7PRG - chains C and D of the 4 polymer chains in the assembly; structure by X-ray diffraction, 1.85 A resolution.

== Chain C (and D) ==
Name: Fucose-binding lectin
Source organism: Pseudomonas aeruginosa
Notes: chain D of this document is another copy of the same molecule, construct and numbering; everything in this record applies to it too
Reference sequence: A0A069Q9V4 (A0A069Q9V4_PSEAI); residues 0-114 here correspond to UniProt positions 1-115 (UniProt number = residue number + 1)
Chain sequence (115 residues; numbered 0 to 114; the number before each row is that of its first residue; numbering starts at 0):
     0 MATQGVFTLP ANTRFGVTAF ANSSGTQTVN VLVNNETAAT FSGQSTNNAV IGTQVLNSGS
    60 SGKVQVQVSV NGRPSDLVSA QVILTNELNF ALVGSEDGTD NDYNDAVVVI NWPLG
Not modelled in the structure: 0
Metal / ion sites: Ca2+ site 1: N21, D101, N103, D104 (together with alpha-L-fucopyranose) (shared with G114(D) of chain D); Ca2+ site 2: E95, D99, D101, D104 (together with alpha-L-fucopyranose); Ca2+ site 3: G114 (together with alpha-L-fucopyranose) (shared with N21(D), D101(D), N103(D), D104(D) of chain D)
Small-molecule neighbours: alpha-L-fucopyranose (FUC): N21, S22, S23, G24, T45, E95, D96, G97, T98, D99, D101, N103, D104
What the authors report for this chain:
  - self-association interface (contacts with another copy of this molecule); pairs are residue here / residue on that copy: D75-A1 (hydrogen bond), V77-A1 (hydrophobic contact), T84-A1 (hydrophobic contact), D101-L113 (water-mediated contact)
  - binding site for alpha-L-fucopyranose: S23, T45, D96, T98, D99, G114

== Chain C / chain D interface ==
Contacting residue pairs (53; chain C residue first):
  R13(C) with T45(D), hydrogen bond (side chain-backbone); N46(D), hydrogen bond
  G15(C) with N47(D)
  T17(C) with F19(D)
  F19(C) with T17(D)
  N21(C) with L113(D); G114(D), hydrogen bond (side chain-backbone)
  T45(C) with R13(D), hydrogen bond (backbone-side chain); G114(D)
  N46(C) with R13(D), hydrogen bond; V54(D)
  N47(C) with G15(D); N110(D), hydrogen bond; L113(D)
  V49(C) with T52(D)
  V54(C) with N46(D)
  V77(C) with L83(D)
  A79(C) with L83(D), hydrophobic
  V81(C) with V81(D), hydrophobic; L91(D), hydrophobic
  L83(C) with V77(D), hydrophobic; S78(D); A79(D), hydrophobic
  T84(C) with Y102(D)
  E86(C) with N100(D); D101(D)
  L87(C) with G93(D); D101(D); Y102(D)
  F89(C) with L91(D), hydrophobic; V106(D), hydrophobic
  L91(C) with V81(D), hydrophobic; F89(D), hydrophobic
  G93(C) with L87(D)
  N100(C) with E86(D)
  D101(C) with E86(D); G114(D)
  Y102(C) with T84(D); L87(D)
  N103(C) with L87(D); P112(D), hydrogen bond (side chain-backbone); L113(D); G114(D), hydrogen bond (side chain-backbone)
  V106(C) with F89(D), hydrophobic
  N110(C) with N47(D), hydrogen bond
  P112(C) with N103(D), hydrogen bond (backbone-side chain)
  L113(C) with N21(D); N47(D); N103(D)
  G114(C) with N21(D), hydrogen bond (backbone-side chain); T45(D); D101(D); N103(D), hydrogen bond (backbone-side chain)
Also at the interface, not in a pair above, chain C (34 interface residues in all): S22, T52, S78, V92, V108
Also at the interface, not in a pair above, chain D (34 interface residues in all): S22, V49, V92, V108

== Overview ==
Chain C and chain D each contribute 34 residues to their interface; the contacts include 12 hydrogen bonds.
Polar pairs include R13(C)-T45(D), R13(C)-N46(D) and N21(C)-G114(D). Chain C binds alpha-L-fucopyranose. The
paper reports a binding site for alpha-L-fucopyranose at S23(C), T45(C) and D96(C) among others; a
self-association interface involving D75(C), V77(C) and T84(C) among others.
Both chains are Fucose-binding lectin (Pseudomonas aeruginosa). Entry 7PRG (Joint X-ray/neutron room
temperature structure of perdeuterated LecB lectin in complex with perdeuterated fucose) was determined by
X-ray diffraction, deposited together with 7PSY.
